6XRH - chains A and B; structure by X-ray diffraction, 1.44 A resolution.

== Chain A ==
Molecule: Tryptophan synthase alpha chain
Source organism: Salmonella typhimurium
Notes: EC 4.2.1.20
UniProt: A0A0D6FWC1 (A0A0D6FWC1_SALTM); residue numbers follow UniProt; this construct covers 1-268
Sequence (268 residues; each row starts with the number of its first residue):
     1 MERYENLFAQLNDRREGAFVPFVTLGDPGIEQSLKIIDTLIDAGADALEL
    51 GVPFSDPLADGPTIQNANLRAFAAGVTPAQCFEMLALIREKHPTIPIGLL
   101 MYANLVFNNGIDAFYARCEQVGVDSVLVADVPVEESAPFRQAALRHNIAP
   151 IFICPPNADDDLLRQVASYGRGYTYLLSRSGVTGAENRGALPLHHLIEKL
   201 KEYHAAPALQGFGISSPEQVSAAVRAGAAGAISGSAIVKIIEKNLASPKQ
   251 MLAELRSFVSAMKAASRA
Disordered / not traced: 1
Ligand contacts: sn-glycerol-1-phosphate (1GP): Phe-22, Ile-64, Leu-100, Tyr-175, Arg-179, Thr-183, Gly-184, Ala-185, Phe-212, Gly-213, Ile-214, Ile-232, Ser-233, Gly-234, Ser-235

== Chain B ==
Molecule: Tryptophan synthase beta chain
Source organism: Salmonella enterica subsp. enterica serovar Typhimurium
Notes: EC 4.2.1.20
UniProt: P0A2K1 (TRPB_SALTY); residue numbers follow UniProt; this construct covers 1-397
Sequence (397 residues; row label = number of the first residue in the row):
     1 MTTLLNPYFGEFGGMYVPQILMPALNQLEEAFVSAQKDPEFQAQFADLLK
    51 NYAGRPTALTKCQNITAGTRTTLYLKREDLLHGGAHKTNQVLGQALLAKR
   101 MGKSEIIAETGAGQHGVASALASALLGLKCRIYMGAKDVERQSPNVFRMR
   151 LMGAEVIPVHSGSATLKDACNEALRDWSGSYETAHYMLGTAAGPHPYPTI
   201 VREFQRMIGEETKAQILDKEGRLPDAVIACVGGGSNAIGMFADFINDTSV
   251 GLIGVEPGGHGIETGEHGAPLKHGRVGIYFGMKAPMMQTADGQIEESYSI
   301 SAGLDFPSVGPQHAYLNSIGRADYVSITDDEALEAFKTLCRHEGIIPALE
   351 SSHALAHALKMMREQPEKEQLLVVNLSGRGDKDIFTVHDILKARGEI
Disordered / not traced: 1
Metal / ion sites: Na+: Gly-232, Phe-306, Ser-308
Ligand contacts:
  - VCP ((E)-N-({3-hydroxy-2-methyl-5-[(phosphonooxy)methyl]pyridin-4-yl}methylidene)-3-[(3S)-2-oxo-2,3-dihydro-1H-indol-3-yl]-L-alanine): Ala-85, His-86, Lys-87, Glu-109, Thr-110, Gly-111, Ala-112, Gly-113, Gln-114, His-115, Leu-166, Cys-170, Gly-189, Thr-190, Cys-230, Val-231, Gly-232, Gly-233, Gly-234, Ser-235, Asn-236, Ala-237, Ala-302, Gly-303, Leu-304, Phe-306, Ala-348, Glu-350, Ser-351, Ser-377, Gly-378
  - VCP / VCS: Ala-85, His-86, Lys-87, Glu-109, Thr-110, Gly-111, Ala-112, Gly-113, Gln-114, His-115, Leu-166, Cys-170, Gly-189, Thr-190, Cys-230, Val-231, Gly-232, Gly-233, Gly-234, Ser-235, Asn-236, Ala-237, Ala-302, Gly-303, Leu-304, Phe-306, Ala-348, Glu-350, Ser-351, Ser-377, Gly-378
  - VCS (4-[(E)-({1-carboxy-2-[(3S)-2-oxo-2,3-dihydro-1H-indol-3-yl]ethan-1-id-1-yl}iminio)methyl]-2-methyl-5-[(phosphonooxy)methyl]pyridin-1-ium-3-olate): Ala-85, His-86, Lys-87, Glu-109, Thr-110, Gly-111, Ala-112, Gly-113, Gln-114, His-115, Leu-166, Cys-170, Gly-189, Thr-190, Cys-230, Val-231, Gly-232, Gly-233, Gly-234, Ser-235, Asn-236, Gly-303, Leu-304, Phe-306, Ala-348, Glu-350, Ser-351, Ser-377, Gly-378
Curated features (UniProtKB/Swiss-Prot):
  - modified residue: Lys-87 (N6-(pyridoxal phosphate)lysine)

== Interface between chain A and chain B ==
Pairs across the interface - 68 pairs, chain A then chain B:
  Pro-53(A) / Gln-293(B)  hydrogen bond (backbone-side chain)
  Phe-54(A) / Tyr-279(B)  hydrophobic
  Phe-54(A) / Gly-292(B)
  Phe-54(A) / Gln-293(B)
  Phe-54(A) / Ile-294(B)  hydrophobic
  Ser-55(A) / Gln-293(B)  hydrogen bond (backbone-side chain)
  Ser-55(A) / Ile-294(B)  hydrogen bond (side chain-backbone)
  Asp-56(A) / Lys-167(B)  salt bridge
  Asp-56(A) / Asn-171(B)  hydrogen bond
  Asp-56(A) / Tyr-279(B)  hydrogen bond (backbone-side chain)
  Asp-56(A) / Ile-294(B)
  Pro-57(A) / Arg-175(B)  hydrogen bond (backbone-side chain)
  Leu-58(A) / Pro-18(B)  hydrophobic
  Leu-58(A) / Leu-174(B)  hydrophobic
  Leu-58(A) / Arg-175(B)
  Leu-58(A) / Tyr-279(B)  hydrophobic
  Asp-60(A) / Arg-175(B)  hydrogen bond (backbone-side chain)
  Gln-65(A) / Arg-175(B)
  Phe-72(A) / Gln-293(B)
  Thr-77(A) / Asp-291(B)
  Pro-78(A) / Asp-291(B)
  Ala-103(A) / Ile-278(B)  hydrophobic
  Asn-104(A) / Gly-277(B)
  Asn-104(A) / Ile-278(B)  hydrogen bond (side chain-backbone)
  Asn-104(A) / Gln-288(B)  hydrogen bond
  Asn-104(A) / Gly-292(B)  hydrogen bond (side chain-backbone)
  Asn-104(A) / Ile-294(B)
  Leu-105(A) / Asp-291(B)
  Leu-105(A) / Gly-292(B)
  Phe-107(A) / Val-276(B)
  Phe-107(A) / Gly-277(B)
  Phe-107(A) / Ile-278(B)  hydrophobic
  Phe-107(A) / Lys-283(B)
  Asn-108(A) / Arg-275(B)  hydrogen bond
  Asn-108(A) / Gln-288(B)
  Asn-108(A) / Ala-290(B)  hydrogen bond (side chain-backbone)
  Asn-108(A) / Asp-291(B)  hydrogen bond (side chain-backbone)
  Asn-108(A) / Gly-292(B)
  Asn-109(A) / Ala-290(B)
  Ala-129(A) / Pro-18(B)
  Asp-130(A) / Tyr-16(B)
  Asp-130(A) / Val-17(B)  hydrogen bond (backbone-backbone)
  Pro-132(A) / Met-15(B)
  Pro-132(A) / Val-17(B)
  Pro-132(A) / Gln-19(B)
  Pro-132(A) / Met-22(B)  hydrophobic
  Val-133(A) / Gln-19(B)  hydrogen bond (backbone-side chain)
  Glu-134(A) / Gln-19(B)  hydrogen bond
  Glu-134(A) / Met-22(B)
  Glu-135(A) / Tyr-8(B)  hydrogen bond
  Glu-135(A) / Gly-14(B)
  Glu-135(A) / Met-15(B)  hydrogen bond (side chain-backbone)
  Glu-135(A) / Tyr-16(B)  hydrogen bond
  Ile-153(A) / Gln-19(B)
  Pro-155(A) / Gln-19(B)
  Pro-155(A) / Ile-20(B)  hydrophobic
  Pro-156(A) / Ile-20(B)
  Asn-157(A) / Ile-20(B)  hydrogen bond (side chain-backbone)
  Asn-157(A) / Pro-23(B)
  Asn-157(A) / Tyr-181(B)  hydrogen bond
  Leu-162(A) / Gln-19(B)
  Ser-180(A) / Ser-178(B)
  Ser-180(A) / Gly-179(B)
  Ser-180(A) / Tyr-181(B)
  Gly-181(A) / Ser-178(B)  hydrogen bond (backbone-backbone)
  Gly-181(A) / Gly-179(B)
  Val-182(A) / Arg-175(B)
  Val-182(A) / Ser-178(B)
Interface residues without a listed pair, chain A (34 interface residues in all): Val-131, Phe-139, Leu-177
Interface residues without a listed pair, chain B (34 interface residues in all): Thr-2, Glu-11, Ser-161, Glu-172, Met-286

== Overview ==
Chain A and chain B each contribute 34 residues to their interface, with 22 hydrogen bonds and 1 salt bridge.
Polar contacts include Asp-56(A)/Lys-167(B), Pro-53(A)/Gln-293(B) and Ser-55(A)/Gln-293(B). Ligands of chain
A: sn-glycerol-1-phosphate. Ligands of chain B: compound VCP, compound VCS and VCP / VCS.
Here chain A is Tryptophan synthase alpha chain (Salmonella typhimurium) and chain B is Tryptophan synthase
beta chain (Salmonella enterica subsp. enterica serovar Typhimurium). Entry 6XRH (Salmonella typhimurium
tryptophan synthase complexed with oxindolyl-L-alanine and D-glycerol-3-phosphate) was determined by X-ray
diffraction (same publication as 6XNC, 6XOY and 6XT0).
